7MUC - chains CK and CN of the 189 polymer chains in the assembly; structure by electron microscopy, 3.80 A resolution.

== Chain CK ==
Molecule: Inner membrane lipoprotein YiaD
Source organism: Legionella pneumophila
Reference sequence: O53086 (O53086_LEGPN); numbering as in UniProt (aligned over 1-189)
Chain sequence (189 residues; each row starts with the number of its first residue):
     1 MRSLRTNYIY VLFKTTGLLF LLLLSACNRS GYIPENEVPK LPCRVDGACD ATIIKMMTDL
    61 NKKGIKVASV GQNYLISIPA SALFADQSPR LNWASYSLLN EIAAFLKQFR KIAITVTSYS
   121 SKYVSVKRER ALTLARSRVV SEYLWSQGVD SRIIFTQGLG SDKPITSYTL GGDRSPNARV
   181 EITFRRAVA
Disordered / not traced: 1-37, 189
From the paper describing this entry:
  - post-translational modification sites: C27 (citing earlier work)

== Chain CN ==
Molecule: Neurogenic locus notch
Source organism: Legionella pneumophila
Reference sequence: A0A2S6FAR3 (A0A2S6FAR3_LEGPN); numbering as in UniProt (aligned over 1-124)
Chain sequence (124 residues; each row starts with the number of its first residue):
     1 MLFLKIKTNQ RTTMNILKPK AFLLASVFVL SISPAFAADG CCSKMGGINY CDSSAGRLVC
    61 NNGFYSTCYC TRHAVMDLQF LMGCCLWHGG VYPQLNSSGL VVCNDGYVSE ECSLQKPVEQ
   121 ISVY
Disordered / not traced: 1-38, 117-124
Disulfide bonds: C41-C68, C42-C60, C51-C70, C84-C112, C85-C103

== How chain CK and chain CN interact ==
Contacting residue pairs (25; chain CK residue first):
  L41(CK) - M76(CN)  hydrophobic
  P42(CK) - Y69(CN)
  P42(CK) - M76(CN)
  P42(CK) - L78(CN)
  C43(CK) - Y69(CN)  hydrogen bond (backbone-backbone)
  R44(CK) - T67(CN)
  R44(CK) - Y69(CN)
  V45(CK) - T67(CN)  hydrogen bond (backbone-backbone)
  V45(CK) - Y69(CN)  hydrogen bond (backbone-side chain)
  A48(CK) - T67(CN)
  D50(CK) - C41(CN)
  D50(CK) - C42(CN)
  D50(CK) - S43(CN)
  D50(CK) - M45(CN)
  D50(CK) - C60(CN)
  D50(CK) - S66(CN)  hydrogen bond
  D50(CK) - T67(CN)
  A51(CK) - S43(CN)
  I54(CK) - M45(CN)  hydrophobic
  Y74(CK) - F64(CN)
  R110(CK) - Y69(CN)
  R110(CK) - V75(CN)  hydrogen bond (side chain-backbone)
  R186(CK) - R57(CN)
  R186(CK) - Y65(CN)  hydrogen bond (side chain-backbone)
  R186(CK) - S66(CN)
Other interface residues (no listed pair), chain CK (14 interface residues in all): C49, V188
Other interface residues (no listed pair), chain CN (18 interface residues in all): K44, A55, C68, D77

== Summary ==
The interface between chain CK and chain CN involves 14 residues on one side and 18 on the other, with 6
hydrogen bonds. Polar pairs include V45(CK)-Y69(CN), D50(CK)-S66(CN) and R110(CK)-V75(CN). From the paper: a
modification site at C27(CK).
Chain CK is Inner membrane lipoprotein YiaD and chain CN is Neurogenic locus notch, both from Legionella
pneumophila; the structure, Legionella pneumophila Dot/Icm T4SS C1 Reconstruction, was determined by electron
microscopy, deposited together with 7MUD, 7MUE, 7MUQ, 7MUS, 7MUV, 7MUW and 7MUY.
